Entry 6N0G (electron microscopy, 3.60 A resolution); this record covers chains GF and HA of the 57 polymer chains in the assembly.

[Chain GF (and HA)]
Molecule: Microcompartments protein
Source organism: Haliangium ochraceum (strain DSM 14365 / JCM 11303 / SMP-2)
Notes: chain HA of this document is another copy of the same molecule, construct and numbering; everything in this record applies to it too
UniProtKB: D0LID5 (D0LID5_HALO1); residues 1-99 here = UniProt positions 1-99
Chain sequence (99 residues; numbered 1 to 99; the number before each row is that of its first residue):
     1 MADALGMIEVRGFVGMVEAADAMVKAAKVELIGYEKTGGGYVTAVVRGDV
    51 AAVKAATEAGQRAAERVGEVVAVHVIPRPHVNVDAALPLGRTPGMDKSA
Disordered / not traced: 1, 94-99
Swiss-Prot annotation at these positions:
  - mutagenesis: Lys28 (K28A: Forms larger hexamer patches, increases hexamer stacking), Arg78 (R78A: Forms smaller hexamer patches)

[Chain GF / chain HA interface]
Pairs across the interface (10; chain GF residue first):
  Ala2(GF) - Lys28(HA)
  Asp3(GF) - Lys28(HA)  salt bridge
  Val50(GF) - Ala51(HA)  hydrophobic
  Val50(GF) - Ala52(HA)
  Ala51(GF) - Ala51(HA)  hydrophobic
  Pro77(GF) - Ala26(HA)
  Pro77(GF) - Ala27(HA)  hydrophobic
  Arg78(GF) - Val24(HA)  hydrogen bond (side chain-backbone)
  Arg78(GF) - Ala27(HA)
  Arg78(GF) - Lys28(HA)
Also at the interface, not in a pair above, chain HA (8 interface residues in all): Lys25, Val29

[In short]
6 residues of chain GF and 8 residues of chain HA are in contact, with 1 hydrogen bond and 1 salt bridge.
Polar pairs include Asp3(GF)-Lys28(HA) and Arg78(GF)-Val24(HA). UniProt lists 2 mutagenesis sites on chain GF.
Chain GF and chain HA are both Microcompartments protein (Haliangium ochraceum (strain DSM 14365 / JCM 11303 /
SMP-2)); the structure, Cryo-EM structure of the HO BMC shell: subregion classified for BMC-T: TS-TDTDTD, was
determined by electron microscopy, deposited together with 6MZU, 6MZV, 6MZX, 6MZY, 6N06, 6N07, 6N09 and 6N0F.
